PDB entry 8UCO | electron microscopy, 3.25 A resolution | chains a and e of the 10 polymer chains in the assembly

[Chain a]
Protein: Cytochrome c oxidase subunit 1
From: Komagataella pastoris
UniProtKB: F2R0K8 (F2R0K8_KOMPC); residue numbers follow UniProt; this construct covers 1-535
Chain sequence (535 residues; row label = number of the first residue in the row):
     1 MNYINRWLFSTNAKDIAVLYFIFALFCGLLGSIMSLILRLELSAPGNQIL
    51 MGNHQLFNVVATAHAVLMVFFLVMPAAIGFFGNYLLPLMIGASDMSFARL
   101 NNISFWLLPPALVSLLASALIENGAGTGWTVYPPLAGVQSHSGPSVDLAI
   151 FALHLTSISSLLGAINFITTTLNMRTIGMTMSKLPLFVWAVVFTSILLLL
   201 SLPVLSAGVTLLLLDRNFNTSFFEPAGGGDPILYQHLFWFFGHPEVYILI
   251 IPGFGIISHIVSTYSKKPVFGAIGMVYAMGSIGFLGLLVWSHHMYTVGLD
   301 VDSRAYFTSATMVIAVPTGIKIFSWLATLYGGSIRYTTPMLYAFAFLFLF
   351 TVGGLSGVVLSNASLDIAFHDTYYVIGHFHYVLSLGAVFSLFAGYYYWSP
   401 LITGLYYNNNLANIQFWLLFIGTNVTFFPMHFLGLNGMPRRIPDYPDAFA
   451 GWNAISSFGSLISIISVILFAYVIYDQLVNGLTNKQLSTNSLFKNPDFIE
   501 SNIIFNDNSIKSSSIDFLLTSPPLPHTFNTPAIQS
Construct notes: conflict Ile4 (Met in F2R0K8), Ile16 (Met in F2R0K8), Ile22 (Met in F2R0K8), 34 further conflict positions vs the reference (F2R0K8) not listed
Ion coordination: Cu ion: His243, His293; heme a Fe near His380 (its only coordinating residue here)
Residues lining bound ligands:
  - heme a (HEA), molecule 1: Phe21, Leu25, Ser35, Leu38, Arg39, Phe57, Ala61, His64, Ala65, Met68, Val69, Leu72, Gly128, Trp129, Tyr373, Ile376, Phe379, His380, Leu383, Ser384, Val388, Leu391, Phe392, Tyr395, Thr426, Phe427, Met430, Arg440, Arg441, Ser463, Val467
  - heme a (HEA), molecule 2: Trp129, Thr130, Trp239, His243, Val246, Tyr247, Ile250, His292, His293, Ile314, Ala315, Thr318, Gly319, Ile322, Phe323, Phe350, Thr351, Gly354, Leu355, Gly357, Val358, Leu360, Ser361, Asp366, His370, Val375, His378, Phe379, Val382, Leu383, Arg440
  - phosphatidylethanolamine (PTY), molecule 1: Ser96, Phe97, Ala98, Arg99, Leu100, Ile103, Leu107, Ile158
  - phosphatidylethanolamine (PTY), molecule 2: Phe270, Phe323, Ala327, Tyr330
  - phosphatidylethanolamine (PTY), molecule 3: Tyr336, Leu341, Phe344, Trp417, Phe420
  - phosphatidylethanolamine (PTY), molecule 4: Phe432, Leu435, Trp452

[Chain e]
Protein: Cytochrome c oxidase subunit 5
From: Komagataella pastoris
UniProtKB: F2QVW8 (F2QVW8_KOMPC); numbering as in UniProt (aligned over 28-151)
Chain sequence (124 residues; numbered 28 to 151; the number before each row is that of its first residue):
    28 NATVTNLEKRWEDLPETDQKDIISQLSERQKLPWKDLTLSEKKAAWYISF
    78 GEWGPRRPVHTKEDKLYIFWGTVIGIVISATIFGAFRYNRNVPKTMNREW
   128 QAASDEYLKSKNAEPFTGYSQIQS
Residues lining bound ligands: phosphatidylethanolamine (PTY): Pro85, His87, Lys92, Ile95, Phe96, Thr99

[Interface between chain a and chain e]
Residue-residue contacts (54):
  Leu40(a) - Phe113(e)
  Ala44(a) - Arg117(e)
  Pro45(a) - Asn118(e)
  Pro45(a) - Pro120(e)
  Pro45(a) - Met123(e)  hydrophobic
  Asn47(a) - Asn118(e)  hydrogen bond (backbone-side chain)
  Gln48(a) - Phe113(e)
  Gln48(a) - Asn118(e)
  Ile49(a) - Phe113(e)  hydrophobic
  Tyr336(a) - His87(e)
  Asn409(a) - Val86(e)
  Asn410(a) - Asp91(e)
  Asn410(a) - Tyr94(e)
  Asn413(a) - His87(e)  hydrogen bond
  Asn413(a) - Ile95(e)
  Ile414(a) - Gly98(e)
  Trp417(a) - Ile95(e)
  Trp417(a) - Thr99(e)
  Leu418(a) - Gly102(e)
  Asp447(a) - Thr122(e)  hydrogen bond
  Asp447(a) - Met123(e)
  Asp447(a) - Gln150(e)
  Ala454(a) - Phe110(e)
  Ala454(a) - Arg114(e)
  Ser457(a) - Phe110(e)
  Phe458(a) - Ser106(e)
  Phe458(a) - Ala107(e)  hydrophobic
  Leu461(a) - Ser106(e)
  Leu461(a) - Ile109(e)  hydrophobic
  Leu461(a) - Phe110(e)
  Ile462(a) - Ile103(e)  hydrophobic
  Ile462(a) - Ser106(e)
  Gln486(a) - Arg84(e)
  Ser488(a) - Val86(e)  hydrogen bond (side chain-backbone)
  Thr489(a) - Arg84(e)
  Thr489(a) - Pro85(e)
  Thr489(a) - Val86(e)
  Leu492(a) - Pro82(e)  hydrophobic
  Asn495(a) - Pro82(e)
  Pro496(a) - Pro82(e)
  Pro496(a) - Arg83(e)
  Asp497(a) - Arg83(e)  hydrogen bond (backbone-side chain)
  Ile499(a) - Phe77(e)
  Glu500(a) - Phe77(e)
  Glu500(a) - Arg83(e)  hydrogen bond (backbone-side chain)
  Ser501(a) - Ser76(e)
  Ser501(a) - Phe77(e)
  Asn502(a) - Ile75(e)
  Asn502(a) - Ser76(e)  hydrogen bond (backbone-backbone)
  Asn502(a) - Gly78(e)
  Asn502(a) - Trp80(e)
  Asn502(a) - Arg83(e)  hydrogen bond
  Ile503(a) - Ile50(e)  hydrophobic
  Phe505(a) - Pro82(e)  hydrophobic
Interface residues without a listed pair, chain a (42 interface residues in all): Ser43, Arg335, Leu411, Ile421, Ala448, Ala450, Ile465, Asn490, Phe498, Asn506
Interface residues without a listed pair, chain e (32 interface residues in all): Ile105

[Overview]
The interface between chain a and chain e involves 42 residues on one side and 32 on the other; the contacts
include 8 hydrogen bonds. Among the polar pairs are Asn47(a)-Asn118(e), Asn413(a)-His87(e) and
Asp447(a)-Thr122(e). One phosphatidylethanolamine molecule is bound between chain a and chain e.
Chain a is Cytochrome c oxidase subunit 1 and chain e is Cytochrome c oxidase subunit 5, both from
Komagataella pastoris; the structure, CryoEM structure of Komagataella pastoris Cytochrome c oxidase (9
subunits) in complex with human VMAT2 and ..., was determined by electron microscopy.
